6CND - chains A and E of the 21 polymer chains in the assembly; structure by electron microscopy, 4.80 A resolution (low resolution: residue-level contacts below are approximate; hydrogen-bond / salt-bridge calls are withheld).

== Chain A ==
Name: DNA-directed RNA polymerase III subunit RPC1
Source organism: Saccharomyces cerevisiae (strain ATCC 204508 / S288c)
Notes: EC 2.7.7.6
Reference sequence: P04051 (RPC1_YEAST); residue numbers follow UniProt; this construct covers 1-1460
Sequence (1460 residues; numbered 1 to 1460; the number before each row is that of its first residue):
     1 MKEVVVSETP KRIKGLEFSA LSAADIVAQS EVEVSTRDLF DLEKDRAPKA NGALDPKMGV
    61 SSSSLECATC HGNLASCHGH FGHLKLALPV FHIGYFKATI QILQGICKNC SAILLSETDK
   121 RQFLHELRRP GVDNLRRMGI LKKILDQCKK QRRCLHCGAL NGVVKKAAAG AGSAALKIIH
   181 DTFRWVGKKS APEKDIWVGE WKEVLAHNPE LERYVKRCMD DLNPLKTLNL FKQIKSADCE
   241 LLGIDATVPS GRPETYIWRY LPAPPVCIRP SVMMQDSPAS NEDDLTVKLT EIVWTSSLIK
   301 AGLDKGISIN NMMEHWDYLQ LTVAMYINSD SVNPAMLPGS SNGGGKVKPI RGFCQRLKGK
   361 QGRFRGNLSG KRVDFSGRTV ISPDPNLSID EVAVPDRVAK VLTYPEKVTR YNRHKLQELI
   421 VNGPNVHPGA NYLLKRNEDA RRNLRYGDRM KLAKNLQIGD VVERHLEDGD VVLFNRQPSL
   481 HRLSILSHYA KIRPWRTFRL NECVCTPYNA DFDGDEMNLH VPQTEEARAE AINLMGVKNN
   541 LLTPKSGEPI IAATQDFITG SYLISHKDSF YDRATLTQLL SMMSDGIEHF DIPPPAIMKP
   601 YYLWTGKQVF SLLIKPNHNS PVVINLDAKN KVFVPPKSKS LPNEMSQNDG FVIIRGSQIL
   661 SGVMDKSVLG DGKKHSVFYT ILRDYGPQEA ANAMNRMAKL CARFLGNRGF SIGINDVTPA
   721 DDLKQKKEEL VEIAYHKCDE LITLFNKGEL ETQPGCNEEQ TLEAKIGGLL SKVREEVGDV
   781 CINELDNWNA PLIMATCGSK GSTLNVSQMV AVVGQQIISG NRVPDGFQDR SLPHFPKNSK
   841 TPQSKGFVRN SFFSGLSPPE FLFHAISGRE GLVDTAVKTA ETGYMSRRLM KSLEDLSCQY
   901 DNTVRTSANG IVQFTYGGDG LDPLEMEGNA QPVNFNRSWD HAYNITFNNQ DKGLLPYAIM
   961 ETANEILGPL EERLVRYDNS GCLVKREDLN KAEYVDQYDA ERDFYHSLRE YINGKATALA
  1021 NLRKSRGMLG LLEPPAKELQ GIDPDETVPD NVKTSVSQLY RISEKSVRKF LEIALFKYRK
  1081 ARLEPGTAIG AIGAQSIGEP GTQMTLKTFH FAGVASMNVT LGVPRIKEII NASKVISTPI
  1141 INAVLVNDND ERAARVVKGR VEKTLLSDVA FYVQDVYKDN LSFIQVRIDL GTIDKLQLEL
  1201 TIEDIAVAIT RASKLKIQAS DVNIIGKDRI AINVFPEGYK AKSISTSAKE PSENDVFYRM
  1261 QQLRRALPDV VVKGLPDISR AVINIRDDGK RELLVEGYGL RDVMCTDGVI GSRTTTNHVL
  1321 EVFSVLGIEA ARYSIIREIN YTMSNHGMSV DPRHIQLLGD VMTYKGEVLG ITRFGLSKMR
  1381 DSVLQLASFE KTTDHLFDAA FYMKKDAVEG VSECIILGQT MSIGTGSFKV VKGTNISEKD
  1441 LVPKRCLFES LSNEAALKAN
Disordered / not traced: 1, 1101-1116, 1237-1251
Curated features (UniProtKB/Swiss-Prot):
  - region: Pro-858 to Glu-870 (Bridging helix)
  - binding site (Zn(2+)): Cys-67, Cys-70, Cys-77, His-80, Cys-107, Cys-110, Cys-154
  - binding site (Mg(2+)): Asp-511, Asp-513, Asp-515
  - mutagenesis: Thr-506 (T506I: Temperature-sensitive), Asn-509 (N509Y: Temperature-sensitive), Asn-518 (N518Q: Temperature-sensitive)
Ion coordination: Zn2+ site 1: Cys-67, Thr-69, Cys-70, Cys-77, His-80; Zn2+ site 2: Cys-107, Cys-110, Cys-154, Cys-157

== Chain E ==
Name: DNA-directed RNA polymerases I, II, and III subunit RPABC1
Source organism: Saccharomyces cerevisiae (strain ATCC 204508 / S288c)
Reference sequence: P20434 (RPAB1_YEAST); residue numbers follow UniProt; this construct covers 1-215
Sequence (215 residues; each row starts with the number of its first residue):
     1 MDQENERNIS RLWRAFRTVK EMVKDRGYFI TQEEVELPLE DFKAKYCDSM GRPQRKMMSF
    61 QANPTEESIS KFPDMGSLWV EFCDEPSVGV KTMKTFVIHI QEKNFQTGIF VYQNNITPSA
   121 MKLVPSIPPA TIETFNEAAL VVNITHHELV PKHIRLSSDE KRELLKRYRL KESQLPRIQR
   181 ADPVALYLGL KRGEVVKIIR KSETSGRYAS YRICM

== Interface between chain A and chain E ==
Pairs across the interface (72; chain A residue first):
  Arg-905(A) / Leu-170(E)
  Asn-909(A) / Gln-174(E)
  Ile-911(A) / Gln-174(E)
  Ile-911(A) / Leu-175(E)
  Ile-911(A) / Pro-176(E)
  Val-912(A) / Pro-176(E)
  Phe-914(A) / Tyr-168(E)
  Phe-914(A) / Pro-176(E)
  Phe-914(A) / Ser-210(E)
  Phe-914(A) / Tyr-211(E)
  Gly-917(A) / Ser-205(E)
  Gly-918(A) / Ser-205(E)
  Gly-918(A) / Tyr-208(E)
  Asp-919(A) / Ser-205(E)
  Tyr-977(A) / Arg-167(E)
  Asn-979(A) / Glu-160(E)
  Ser-980(A) / Glu-160(E)
  Ser-980(A) / Glu-163(E)
  Gly-981(A) / Glu-163(E)
  Ala-992(A) / Arg-207(E)
  Glu-993(A) / Ile-154(E)
  Glu-993(A) / Lys-197(E)
  Glu-993(A) / Ile-199(E)
  Tyr-994(A) / Lys-197(E)
  Val-995(A) / Lys-197(E)
  Val-995(A) / Ile-199(E)
  Val-995(A) / Arg-207(E)
  Val-995(A) / Ala-209(E)
  Asp-996(A) / Arg-167(E)
  Asp-996(A) / Tyr-168(E)
  Asp-999(A) / Arg-207(E)
  Ala-1000(A) / Ser-205(E)
  Glu-1199(A) / Gln-3(E)
  Glu-1199(A) / Arg-7(E)
  Arg-1301(A) / Ala-139(E)
  Met-1304(A) / Val-142(E)
  Met-1304(A) / His-147(E)
  Cys-1305(A) / Arg-11(E)
  Cys-1305(A) / Val-141(E)
  Gly-1311(A) / His-147(E)
  Ser-1312(A) / His-147(E)
  Ser-1312(A) / Glu-148(E)
  Thr-1314(A) / His-147(E)
  Phe-1323(A) / Gln-179(E)
  Ser-1324(A) / Pro-183(E)
  Val-1325(A) / Pro-183(E)
  Leu-1326(A) / Ile-144(E)
  Leu-1326(A) / Leu-149(E)
  Leu-1326(A) / Val-150(E)
  Leu-1326(A) / Asp-182(E)
  Leu-1326(A) / Pro-183(E)
  Leu-1326(A) / Val-184(E)
  Gly-1327(A) / Asp-182(E)
  Ile-1328(A) / Ile-178(E)
  Ile-1328(A) / Gln-179(E)
  Ile-1328(A) / Asp-182(E)
  Glu-1329(A) / Pro-151(E)
  Glu-1329(A) / Arg-200(E)
  Glu-1329(A) / Arg-212(E)
  Ala-1330(A) / Val-150(E)
  Arg-1332(A) / Arg-200(E)
  Tyr-1333(A) / Leu-149(E)
  Tyr-1333(A) / Lys-201(E)
  Tyr-1333(A) / Ser-202(E)
  Arg-1353(A) / Thr-204(E)
  Gln-1356(A) / Thr-204(E)
  Thr-1363(A) / Arg-212(E)
  Tyr-1364(A) / Arg-177(E)
  Tyr-1364(A) / Arg-212(E)
  Lys-1365(A) / Arg-177(E)
  Gly-1366(A) / Gln-179(E)
  Glu-1367(A) / Gln-179(E)
Interface residues without a listed pair, chain A (54 interface residues in all): Arg-129, Ala-908, Gln-913, Ala-930, Asp-1003, Arg-1160, Asp-1204, Asp-1307, Arg-1313, Ser-1334, Asp-1360
Interface residues without a listed pair, chain E (46 interface residues in all): Met-1, Arg-14, Lys-152, His-153, Arg-192, Ile-198

== In short ==
54 residues of chain A and 46 residues of chain E are in contact. The Zn2+ site 1 is built by Cys-67(A),
Thr-69(A), Cys-70(A), Cys-77(A) and His-80(A). UniProt lists 7 Zn2+-binding residues, 3 Mg2+-binding residues
and 3 mutagenesis sites on chain A.
Chain A is DNA-directed RNA polymerase III subunit RPC1 and chain E is DNA-directed RNA polymerases I, II, and
III subunit RPABC1, both from Saccharomyces cerevisiae (strain ATCC 204508 / S288c); the structure, Yeast RNA
polymerase III natural open complex (nOC), was determined by electron microscopy (same publication as 6CNB,
6CNC and 6CNF).
